8EUW - chains G and H of the 12 polymer chains in the assembly; structure by electron microscopy, 2.70 A resolution.

== Chain G ==
Molecule: VRC34.01-MM28 FAB variable heavy chain
Source organism: Homo sapiens
Notes: antibody fragment or engineered binder
Amino-acid sequence (223 residues; numbered 1 to 214 plus 9 insertion-coded residues; the number before each row is that of its first residue; a row labelled like 82A-82C holds insertion residues (82A, then the next letters in order)):
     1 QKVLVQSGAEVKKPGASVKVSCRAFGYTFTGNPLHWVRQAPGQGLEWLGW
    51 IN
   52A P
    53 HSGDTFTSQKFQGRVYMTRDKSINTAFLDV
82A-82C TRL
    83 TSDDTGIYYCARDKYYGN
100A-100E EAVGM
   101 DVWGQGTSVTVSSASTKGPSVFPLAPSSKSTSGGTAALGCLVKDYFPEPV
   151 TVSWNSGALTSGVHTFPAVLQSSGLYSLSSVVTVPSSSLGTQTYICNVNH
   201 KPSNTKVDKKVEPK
Disordered / not traced: 114-214
Disulfides: Cys22-Cys92

== Chain H ==
Molecule: VRC34.01-MM28 FAB variable light chain
Source organism: Homo sapiens
Notes: antibody fragment or engineered binder
Amino-acid sequence (212 residues; row label = number of the first residue in the row):
     1 DIQLTQSPSFLSASVGDKVTITCRASQGVRNELAWYQQKPGKAPNLLIYY
    51 ASTLQSGVPSRFSATGSGTHFTLTVSSLQPEDFATYFCQHMSSYPLTFGG
   101 GTKVEIKRTVAAPSVFIFPPSDEQLKSGTASVVCLLNNFYPREAKVQWKV
   151 DNALQSGNSQESVTEQDSKDSTYSLSSTLTLSKADYEKHKVYACEVTHQG
   201 LSSPVTKSFNRG
Disordered / not traced: 108-212
Disulfides: Cys23-Cys88

== How chain G and chain H interact ==
Residue-residue contacts (30; chain G residue first):
  His35(G) - Leu96(H)
  Val37(G) - Phe98(H)  hydrophobic
  Gln39(G) - Gln38(H)  hydrogen bond
  Gln39(G) - Phe87(H)
  Leu45(G) - Gln38(H)
  Leu45(G) - Phe87(H)  hydrophobic
  Leu45(G) - Phe98(H)
  Trp47(G) - Tyr94(H)  hydrophobic
  Trp47(G) - Pro95(H)  hydrophobic
  Trp47(G) - Leu96(H)
  Trp50(G) - Tyr94(H)  hydrogen bond
  Phe58(G) - Tyr94(H)  hydrophobic
  Ser60(G) - Pro95(H)
  Lys62(G) - Asp1(H)  salt bridge
  Tyr91(G) - Gln38(H)
  Lys96(G) - Tyr49(H)
  Lys96(G) - Gln55(H)  hydrogen bond
  Tyr98(G) - Tyr50(H)
  Ala100B(G) - Met91(H)
  Val100C(G) - Tyr49(H)  hydrophobic
  Val100C(G) - Tyr50(H)
  Val100C(G) - Met91(H)
  Gly100D(G) - Tyr36(H)
  Met100E(G) - Tyr36(H)  hydrogen bond (backbone-side chain)
  Met100E(G) - Leu46(H)
  Met100E(G) - Gln89(H)
  Met100E(G) - Phe98(H)  hydrophobic
  Trp103(G) - Tyr36(H)  hydrophobic
  Trp103(G) - Pro44(H)
  Gly104(G) - Ala43(H)
Other interface residues (no listed pair), chain G (21 interface residues in all): Gln61, Glu100A, Asp101
Other interface residues (no listed pair), chain H (19 interface residues in all): Glu32, Ala34, Lys42

== In short ==
The interface between chain G and chain H involves 21 residues on one side and 19 on the other; the contacts
include 4 hydrogen bonds and 1 salt bridge. Polar contacts include Lys62(G)-Asp1(H), Gln39(G)-Gln38(H) and
Trp50(G)-Tyr94(H).
Chain G is VRC34.01-MM28 FAB variable heavy chain and chain H is VRC34.01-MM28 FAB variable light chain, both
from Homo sapiens; the structure, Cryo-EM structure of HIV-1 BG505 DS-SOSIP ENV trimer bound to VRC34.01-MM28
FAB, was determined by electron microscopy (same publication as 8F7Z, 8ELI, 8EUU and 8EUV).
